Entry 2PR5 (X-ray diffraction, 1.45 A resolution); this record covers chains A and B.

[Chain A (and B)]
Molecule: Blue-light photoreceptor
Source organism: Bacillus subtilis
Notes: chain B of this document is another copy of the same molecule, construct and numbering; everything in this record applies to it too
UniProtKB: O34627 (PHOT_BACSU); residue numbers follow UniProt; this construct covers 20-147
Sequence (132 residues; each row starts with the number of its first residue):
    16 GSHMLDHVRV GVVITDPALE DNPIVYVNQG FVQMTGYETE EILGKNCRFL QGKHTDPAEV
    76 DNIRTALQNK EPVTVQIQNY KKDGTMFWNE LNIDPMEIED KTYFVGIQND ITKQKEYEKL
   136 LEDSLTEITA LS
Unresolved in the structure: 16-20 (chain B: 16-20, 147)
Construct notes: cloning artifact (16-19)
Residues lining bound ligands: FMN (flavin mononucleotide): V28, T30, N37, N61, C62, R63, L65, Q66, V75, I78, R79, L82, I92, N94, N104, L106, I108, F119, V120, G121, Q123
What the authors report for this chain:
  - self-association interface (contacts with another copy of this molecule): V25, V27, I29, Y41, M111, I113, Y118, V120, I122
  - binding site for flavin mononucleotide: V28, T30, N61, C62, R63, L65, Q66, I78, R79, L82, I92, N94, N104, L106, I108, Q123
  - contacts within the chain: E56-K97 (salt bridge)

[Chain A / chain B interface]
Pairs across the interface (27):
  H22(A) - E133(B)  salt bridge
  V25(A) - V25(B)  hydrophobic
  V25(A) - I122(B)  hydrophobic
  V27(A) - I122(B)  hydrophobic
  I29(A) - I29(B)  hydrophobic
  I29(A) - M111(B)  hydrophobic
  I29(A) - I113(B)  hydrophobic
  Y41(A) - D109(B)  hydrogen bond
  Y41(A) - M111(B)  hydrophobic
  Y41(A) - V120(B)  hydrophobic
  N43(A) - I122(B)
  E105(A) - H22(B)
  D109(A) - Y41(B)  hydrogen bond
  M111(A) - I29(B)  hydrophobic
  M111(A) - Y41(B)  hydrophobic
  E112(A) - V40(B)
  I113(A) - I113(B)  hydrophobic
  I113(A) - Y118(B)
  E114(A) - D31(B)
  E114(A) - L34(B)
  E114(A) - Y118(B)
  K116(A) - E114(B)  salt bridge
  Y118(A) - I113(B)
  Y118(A) - E114(B)
  V120(A) - Y41(B)
  I122(A) - V27(B)  hydrophobic
  I122(A) - N43(B)
Also at the interface, not in a pair above, chain A (21 interface residues in all): V40, N107, P110, Y132, L136
Also at the interface, not in a pair above, chain B (20 interface residues in all): E112, Q129, L140

[Summary]
21 residues of chain A face 20 of chain B across their interface; the contacts include 2 hydrogen bonds and 2
salt bridges. Polar contacts include H22(A)-E133(B), K116(A)-E114(B) and Y41(A)-D109(B). From the paper: a
binding site for flavin mononucleotide at V28(A), T30(A) and N61(A) among others; a self-association interface
involving V25(A), V27(A) and I29(A) among others.
Chain A and chain B are both Blue-light photoreceptor (Bacillus subtilis); the structure, Structural Basis for
Light-dependent Signaling in the Dimeric LOV Photosensor YtvA (Dark Structure), was determined by X-ray
diffraction (same publication as 2PR6).
